7CCR - chains A and I of the 22 polymer chains in the assembly; structure by electron microscopy, 4.90 A resolution (low resolution: residue-level contacts below are approximate; hydrogen-bond / salt-bridge calls are withheld).

== Chain A ==
Molecule: Histone H3.1
From: Homo sapiens
UniProt: P68431 (H31_HUMAN); residues 38-135 here correspond to UniProt positions 39-136 (UniProt number = residue number + 1)
Sequence (98 residues; numbered 38 to 135; the number before each row is that of its first residue):
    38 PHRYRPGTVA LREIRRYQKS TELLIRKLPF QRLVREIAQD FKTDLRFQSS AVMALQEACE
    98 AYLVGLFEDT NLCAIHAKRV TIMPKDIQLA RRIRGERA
Disordered / not traced: 38-39, 135

== Chain I ==
Molecule: 147-nt DNA strand
From: Homo sapiens
Sequence (147 nucleotides; each row starts with the number of its first residue; numbers below 1 keep their minus sign (DA-73 is residue -73)):
   -73 ACAGGATGTA TATATCTGAC ACGTGCCTGG AGACTAGGGA GTAATCCCCT TGGCGGTTAA
   -13 AACGCGGGGG ACAGCGCGTA CGTGCGTTTA AGCGGTGCTA GAGCTGTCTA CGACCAATTG
    47 AGCGGCCTCG GCACCGGGAT TCTCCAG

== How chain A and chain I interact ==
Contacting residue pairs (23; chain A residue first):
  Arg40(A) with DG-8(I); DC70(I)
  Tyr41(A) with DC70(I)
  Arg42(A) with DC70(I)
  Thr45(A) with DT69(I)
  Arg63(A) with DA-14(I); DA-13(I)
  Arg72(A) with DT-23(I)
  Leu82(A) with DT-23(I)
  Arg83(A) with DT-24(I); DT-23(I)
  Phe84(A) with DT-24(I); DT-23(I)
  Gln85(A) with DT-24(I)
  Ser86(A) with DT-24(I)
  Lys115(A) with DA-3(I)
  Arg116(A) with DA-3(I)
  Val117(A) with DG-4(I); DA-3(I)
  Thr118(A) with DG-4(I); DA-3(I)
  Met120(A) with DA-3(I); DC-2(I)
Interface residues without a listed pair, chain I (11 interface residues in all): DC-25

== Summary ==
16 residues of chain A and 11 residues of chain I are in contact.
Here chain A is Histone H3.1 and chain I is a 147-nt DNA strand, both from Homo sapiens. Entry 7CCR (Structure
of the 2:2 cGAS-nucleosome complex) was determined by electron microscopy together with 7CCQ from the same
study.
